PDB entry 7M0I | X-ray diffraction, 2.81 A resolution | chains K and L of the 6 polymer chains in the assembly

Chain K:
Name: Fusion glycoprotein F2
Source organism: Human metapneumovirus
UniProtKB: C6F474 (C6F474_9MONO); numbering as in UniProt (aligned over 23-101)
Chain sequence (89 residues; numbered 19 to 107; the number before each row is that of its first residue):
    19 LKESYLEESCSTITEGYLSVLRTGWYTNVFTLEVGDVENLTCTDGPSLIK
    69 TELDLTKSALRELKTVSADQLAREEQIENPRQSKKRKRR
Unresolved in the structure: 89-107
Covalent attachments: N-acetylglucosamine (NAG) linked to Asn57
Differences from the reference sequence: expression tag (19-22, 102-107)

Chain L:
Name: Fusion glycoprotein F1
Source organism: Human metapneumovirus
UniProtKB: C6F474 (C6F474_9MONO); residues 112-489 here = UniProt positions 112-489
Chain sequence (431 residues; each row starts with the number of its first residue):
   112 VATAAAVTAGIAIAKTIRLESEVNAIKGALKTTNEAVSTLGNGVRVLATA
   162 VRELKEFVSKNLTSAINKNKCDIADLKMAVSFSQFNRRFLNVVRQFSDNA
   212 GITPAISLDLMTDAELARAVSYMPTSAGQIKLMLENRAMVRRKGFGILIG
   262 VYGSSVIYMVQLPIFGVIDTPCWIIKAAPSCSEKDGNYACLLREDQGWYC
   312 KNAGSTVYYPNEKDCETRGDHVFCDTAAGINVAEQSRECNINISTTNYPC
   362 KVSTGRHPISMVALSPLGALVACYKGVSCSIGSNRVGIIKQLPKGCSYIT
   412 NQDADTVTIDNTVYQLSKVEGEQHVIKGRPVSSSFDPIRFPEDQFNVALD
   462 QVFESIENSQALVDQSNKILNSAEKGNTSGRENLYFQGGGGGSGYIPEAP
   512 RDQAYVRKDGEWVLLSTFLGGTEGRHHHHHH
Unresolved in the structure: 112-129, 482-542
Cystine bridges: Cys283-Cys311, Cys292-Cys301, Cys326-Cys335, Cys350-Cys361, Cys384-Cys390
Covalent attachments: N-acetylglucosamine (NAG) linked to Asn172, Asn353
Differences from the reference sequence: expression tag (490-542)

Chain K / chain L interface:
Cross-chain cystine bridges: Cys28(K)-Cys407(L), Cys60(K)-Cys182(L)
Pairs across the interface - 158 pairs, chain K then chain L:
  Leu19(K) - Asp331(L)
  Leu19(K) - Leu378(L)  hydrophobic
  Glu21(K) - Ser376(L)
  Glu21(K) - Pro377(L)
  Glu21(K) - Leu378(L)  hydrogen bond (side chain-backbone)
  Glu21(K) - Gly379(L)  hydrogen bond (side chain-backbone)
  Glu21(K) - Tyr409(L)  hydrogen bond
  Tyr23(K) - Cys407(L)  hydrogen bond
  Tyr23(K) - Tyr409(L)  hydrophobic
  Leu24(K) - Arg304(L)
  Leu24(K) - Asn351(L)
  Glu26(K) - Ile352(L)
  Glu26(K) - Asn353(L)
  Glu26(K) - Ile354(L)  hydrogen bond (side chain-backbone)
  Ser27(K) - Arg304(L)
  Cys28(K) - Ala288(L)
  Cys28(K) - Ala289(L)  hydrogen bond (backbone-backbone)
  Cys28(K) - Pro290(L)
  Cys28(K) - Ser291(L)
  Cys28(K) - Leu381(L)
  Cys28(K) - Cys407(L)  disulfide
  Ser29(K) - Lys287(L)
  Ser29(K) - Ala288(L)
  Ser29(K) - Arg304(L)  hydrogen bond
  Ser29(K) - Leu381(L)
  Thr30(K) - Ile285(L)
  Thr30(K) - Ile286(L)
  Thr30(K) - Lys287(L)  hydrogen bond (backbone-backbone)
  Thr30(K) - Ser376(L)  hydrogen bond
  Thr30(K) - Leu381(L)
  Thr30(K) - Tyr409(L)
  Ile31(K) - Ile285(L)
  Ile31(K) - Arg348(L)
  Thr32(K) - Trp284(L)
  Thr32(K) - Ile285(L)  hydrogen bond (backbone-backbone)
  Thr32(K) - Pro377(L)
  Glu33(K) - Cys283(L)
  Glu33(K) - Arg348(L)  salt bridge
  Gly34(K) - Cys283(L)
  Tyr35(K) - Thr281(L)
  Tyr35(K) - Pro282(L)
  Tyr35(K) - Cys283(L)  hydrogen bond (backbone-backbone)
  Tyr35(K) - Trp309(L)  hydrophobic
  Tyr35(K) - Asp331(L)
  Tyr35(K) - Val333(L)  hydrophobic
  Tyr35(K) - Pro377(L)
  Leu36(K) - Asp280(L)
  Leu36(K) - Thr281(L)
  Leu36(K) - Asp331(L)  hydrogen bond (backbone-backbone)
  Leu36(K) - His332(L)
  Leu36(K) - Val333(L)  hydrogen bond (backbone-backbone)
  Ser37(K) - Val278(L)
  Ser37(K) - Ile279(L)
  Ser37(K) - Asp280(L)  hydrogen bond (backbone-backbone)
  Ser37(K) - Thr281(L)  hydrogen bond (side chain-backbone)
  Ser37(K) - Cys283(L)
  Ser37(K) - Cys311(L)
  Ser37(K) - Val333(L)
  Val38(K) - Leu243(L)  hydrophobic
  Val38(K) - Phe276(L)  hydrophobic
  Val38(K) - Val278(L)
  Val38(K) - His332(L)
  Val38(K) - Val333(L)  hydrogen bond (backbone-backbone)
  Val38(K) - Phe334(L)  hydrophobic
  Val38(K) - Cys335(L)
  Leu39(K) - Ile275(L)
  Leu39(K) - Phe276(L)
  Leu39(K) - Gly277(L)  hydrogen bond (backbone-backbone)
  Leu39(K) - Val278(L)  hydrogen bond (backbone-backbone)
  Leu39(K) - Tyr320(L)
  Leu39(K) - Cys335(L)  hydrophobic
  Arg40(K) - Pro274(L)
  Arg40(K) - Ile275(L)
  Arg40(K) - Phe276(L)
  Arg40(K) - Thr337(L)  hydrogen bond (backbone-side chain)
  Thr41(K) - Ile275(L)  hydrogen bond (backbone-backbone)
  Thr41(K) - Gly277(L)  hydrogen bond (side chain-backbone)
  Thr41(K) - Val278(L)
  Gly42(K) - Pro274(L)
  Gly42(K) - Ile275(L)  hydrogen bond (backbone-backbone)
  Trp43(K) - Lys254(L)
  Trp43(K) - Gln272(L)
  Trp43(K) - Leu273(L)
  Trp43(K) - Pro274(L)  hydrophobic
  Trp43(K) - Ile275(L)
  Tyr44(K) - Ala230(L)
  Tyr44(K) - Tyr233(L)
  Tyr44(K) - Pro235(L)
  Tyr44(K) - Val271(L)
  Tyr44(K) - Gln272(L)
  Tyr44(K) - Leu273(L)  hydrogen bond (backbone-backbone)
  Tyr44(K) - Ile275(L)
  Thr45(K) - Met270(L)
  Thr45(K) - Val271(L)
  Thr45(K) - Gln272(L)
  Asn46(K) - Met222(L)
  Asn46(K) - Ala230(L)
  Asn46(K) - Met270(L)
  Asn46(K) - Val271(L)  hydrogen bond (backbone-backbone)
  Val47(K) - Tyr269(L)
  Phe48(K) - Arg199(L)
  Phe48(K) - Met222(L)  hydrophobic
  Phe48(K) - Glu226(L)
  Phe48(K) - Ile268(L)
  Phe48(K) - Tyr269(L)  hydrogen bond (backbone-backbone)
  Thr49(K) - Ser266(L)
  Thr49(K) - Val267(L)
  Thr49(K) - Ile268(L)
  Leu50(K) - Phe200(L)
  Leu50(K) - Val203(L)  hydrophobic
  Leu50(K) - Ser266(L)
  Leu50(K) - Val267(L)  hydrogen bond (backbone-backbone)
  Leu50(K) - Tyr269(L)  hydrophobic
  Glu51(K) - Phe200(L)
  Glu51(K) - Ser266(L)
  Val52(K) - Phe193(L)  hydrophobic
  Val52(K) - Asn197(L)
  Val52(K) - Phe200(L)  hydrophobic
  Val52(K) - Ser265(L)
  Gly53(K) - Asn197(L)  hydrogen bond (backbone-side chain)
  Val55(K) - Met189(L)  hydrophobic
  Val55(K) - Phe193(L)  hydrophobic
  Glu56(K) - Met189(L)
  Leu58(K) - Asp186(L)
  Leu58(K) - Met189(L)  hydrophobic
  Cys60(K) - Cys182(L)  disulfide
  Thr61(K) - Cys182(L)
  Ser65(K) - Asp186(L)
  Leu66(K) - Asp186(L)  hydrogen bond (backbone-side chain)
  Leu66(K) - Leu187(L)  hydrophobic
  Ile67(K) - Asp186(L)  hydrogen bond (backbone-side chain)
  Ile67(K) - Met189(L)  hydrophobic
  Ile67(K) - Phe193(L)  hydrophobic
  Leu71(K) - Phe193(L)  hydrophobic
  Thr74(K) - Phe193(L)
  Thr74(K) - Leu201(L)
  Leu78(K) - Phe200(L)  hydrophobic
  Leu78(K) - Val204(L)  hydrophobic
  Leu78(K) - Val262(L)
  Leu78(K) - Gly264(L)
  Leu78(K) - Ser265(L)
  Leu81(K) - Phe207(L)  hydrophobic
  Leu81(K) - Ser208(L)
  Leu81(K) - Leu259(L)
  Leu81(K) - Val262(L)  hydrophobic
  Leu81(K) - Val267(L)  hydrophobic
  Lys82(K) - Val262(L)
  Val84(K) - Ala211(L)
  Val84(K) - Gly212(L)
  Val84(K) - Leu259(L)
  Ser85(K) - Leu259(L)
  Ser85(K) - Ile260(L)
  Ser85(K) - Gly261(L)
  Ala86(K) - Leu259(L)  hydrogen bond (backbone-backbone)
  Ala86(K) - Ile260(L)  hydrogen bond (backbone-backbone)
  Asp87(K) - Ile260(L)  hydrogen bond (backbone-backbone)
  Asp87(K) - Gly261(L)
  Asp87(K) - Tyr263(L)  hydrogen bond
Interface residues without a listed pair, chain K (52 interface residues in all): Lys20, Asp62, Glu70
Interface residues without a listed pair, chain L (88 interface residues in all): Lys179, Asp183, Ala185, Ala190, Leu221, Met234, Ile258, Leu302, Asn313, Gly330, Cys350

Overview:
52 residues of chain K and 88 residues of chain L are in contact, with 2 disulfide bonds, 33 hydrogen bonds
and 1 salt bridge. Polar pairs include Glu33(K)-Arg348(L), Glu21(K)-Leu378(L) and Glu21(K)-Gly379(L).
N-acetylglucosamine is covalently linked to Asn57(K).
Here chain K is Fusion glycoprotein F2 and chain L is Fusion glycoprotein F1, both from Human metapneumovirus.
Entry 7M0I (Crystal structure of a human metapneumovirus subtype B2 trimeric fusion protein) was determined by
X-ray diffraction.
